PDB entry 3UPY | X-ray diffraction, 1.80 A resolution | chains A and B

== Chain A (and B) ==
Name: Oxidoreductase
From: Brucella melitensis biovar Abortus 2308
Notes: chain B of this document is another copy of the same molecule, construct and numbering; everything in this record applies to it too
UniProtKB: Q2YIM3 (Q2YIM3_BRUA2); residue numbers follow UniProt; this construct covers 1-437
Sequence (445 residues; each row starts with the number of its first residue):
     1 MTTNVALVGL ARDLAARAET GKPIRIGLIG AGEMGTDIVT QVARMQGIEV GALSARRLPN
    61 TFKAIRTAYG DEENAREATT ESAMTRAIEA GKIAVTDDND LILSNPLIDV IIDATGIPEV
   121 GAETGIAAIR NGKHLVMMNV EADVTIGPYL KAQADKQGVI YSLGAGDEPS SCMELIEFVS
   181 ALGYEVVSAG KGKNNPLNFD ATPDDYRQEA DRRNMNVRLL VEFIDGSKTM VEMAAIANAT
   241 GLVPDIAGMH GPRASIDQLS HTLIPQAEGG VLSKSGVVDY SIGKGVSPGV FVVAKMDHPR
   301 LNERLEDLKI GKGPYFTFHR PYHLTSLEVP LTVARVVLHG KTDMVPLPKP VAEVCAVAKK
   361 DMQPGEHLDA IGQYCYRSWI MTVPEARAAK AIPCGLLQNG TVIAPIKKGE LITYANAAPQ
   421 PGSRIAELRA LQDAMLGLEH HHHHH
Not modelled in the structure: 1, 438-445
Sequence notes: expression tag (438-445)
Ion coordination: Mg2+: Asp167, Glu168, Glu232 (together with fosmidomycin)
Ligand contacts: fosmidomycin (FOM; 3-[formyl(hydroxy)amino]propylphosphonic acid): Asp167, Glu168, Lys191, Lys193, Phe223, Lys228, Thr229, Glu232, His323, Thr325

== How chain A and chain B interact ==
Contacting residue pairs (132; chain A residue first):
  Thr2(A) - Gly183(B)
  Thr2(A) - Glu185(B)
  Thr3(A) - Ser180(B)
  Thr3(A) - Tyr184(B)
  Thr3(A) - Glu185(B)
  Thr3(A) - Val186(B)  hydrogen bond (backbone-backbone)
  Asn4(A) - Glu185(B)
  Asn4(A) - Val186(B)  hydrogen bond (side chain-backbone)
  Asn4(A) - Leu242(B)
  Asn4(A) - Ser275(B)  hydrogen bond
  Asn4(A) - Gly276(B)
  Val5(A) - Ile176(B)  hydrophobic
  Val5(A) - Ser180(B)
  Val5(A) - Val186(B)  hydrophobic
  Val5(A) - Thr240(B)
  Val5(A) - Leu242(B)  hydrophobic
  Ala6(A) - Thr240(B)  hydrogen bond (backbone-backbone)
  Ala6(A) - Leu347(B)  hydrophobic
  Gly9(A) - Glu177(B)
  Leu10(A) - Glu177(B)  hydrogen bond (backbone-side chain)
  Ala11(A) - Ala181(B)  hydrophobic
  Glu33(A) - Arg300(B)  salt bridge
  Met34(A) - Arg304(B)
  Thr36(A) - Arg300(B)
  Asp37(A) - Arg300(B)  salt bridge
  Asp37(A) - Arg304(B)  salt bridge
  Thr40(A) - His298(B)
  Thr40(A) - Arg300(B)
  Thr40(A) - Leu301(B)
  Gln41(A) - Leu182(B)  hydrogen bond (side chain-backbone)
  Gln41(A) - Tyr184(B)  hydrogen bond
  Gln41(A) - Leu301(B)
  Arg44(A) - Leu182(B)
  Arg44(A) - Gly183(B)
  Arg44(A) - Asp297(B)  salt bridge
  Arg44(A) - His298(B)
  Arg44(A) - Leu301(B)
  Met45(A) - Ala181(B)
  Met45(A) - Leu182(B)
  Thr67(A) - His298(B)
  Thr67(A) - Arg300(B)
  Ala68(A) - His298(B)  hydrogen bond (backbone-side chain)
  Leu175(A) - Tyr322(B)
  Ile176(A) - Val5(B)  hydrophobic
  Glu177(A) - Gly9(B)
  Glu177(A) - Leu10(B)  hydrogen bond (side chain-backbone)
  Phe178(A) - Arg320(B)
  Phe178(A) - Tyr322(B)  hydrophobic
  Phe178(A) - Leu324(B)  hydrophobic
  Phe178(A) - Glu328(B)
  Phe178(A) - Leu331(B)  hydrophobic
  Ser180(A) - Thr3(B)
  Ser180(A) - Val5(B)
  Ser180(A) - Ala11(B)
  Ala181(A) - Ala11(B)  hydrophobic
  Ala181(A) - Met45(B)
  Ala181(A) - Leu331(B)  hydrophobic
  Leu182(A) - Gln41(B)
  Leu182(A) - Met45(B)
  Leu182(A) - Leu324(B)  hydrophobic
  Leu182(A) - Leu327(B)
  Leu182(A) - Leu331(B)  hydrophobic
  Gly183(A) - Thr2(B)
  Gly183(A) - Arg44(B)
  Tyr184(A) - Thr3(B)
  Tyr184(A) - Gln41(B)  hydrogen bond
  Tyr184(A) - Leu327(B)
  Glu185(A) - Thr2(B)
  Glu185(A) - Thr3(B)
  Glu185(A) - Asn4(B)
  Val186(A) - Thr3(B)  hydrogen bond (backbone-backbone)
  Val186(A) - Asn4(B)  hydrogen bond (backbone-side chain)
  Val186(A) - Val5(B)  hydrophobic
  Asn194(A) - Lys309(B)
  Arg213(A) - Asp307(B)  salt bridge
  Thr240(A) - Val5(B)
  Thr240(A) - Ala6(B)  hydrogen bond (backbone-backbone)
  Leu242(A) - Asn4(B)
  Leu242(A) - Val5(B)  hydrophobic
  Ser275(A) - Asn4(B)  hydrogen bond
  Gly276(A) - Asn4(B)
  Pro288(A) - Leu308(B)
  Pro288(A) - Ile310(B)  hydrophobic
  His298(A) - Thr40(B)
  His298(A) - Arg44(B)
  His298(A) - Thr67(B)
  His298(A) - Ala68(B)  hydrogen bond (side chain-backbone)
  Arg300(A) - Glu33(B)  salt bridge
  Arg300(A) - Thr36(B)
  Arg300(A) - Asp37(B)  salt bridge
  Arg300(A) - Thr40(B)
  Arg300(A) - Thr67(B)
  Leu301(A) - Thr40(B)
  Leu301(A) - Gln41(B)
  Leu301(A) - Arg44(B)
  Leu301(A) - Leu327(B)  hydrophobic
  Arg304(A) - Asp37(B)  salt bridge
  Arg304(A) - Thr325(B)  hydrogen bond
  Leu305(A) - Leu327(B)  hydrophobic
  Leu308(A) - Pro288(B)
  Leu308(A) - His323(B)
  Leu308(A) - Leu324(B)
  Leu308(A) - Thr325(B)
  Lys309(A) - Pro288(B)
  Ile310(A) - Pro288(B)  hydrophobic
  Ile310(A) - Tyr322(B)  hydrophobic
  Phe318(A) - Tyr322(B)  hydrophobic
  Phe318(A) - Leu324(B)  hydrophobic
  His319(A) - Pro321(B)
  His319(A) - Tyr322(B)
  Arg320(A) - Phe178(B)
  Pro321(A) - His319(B)
  Pro321(A) - Pro321(B)
  Tyr322(A) - Leu175(B)
  Tyr322(A) - Phe178(B)  hydrophobic
  Tyr322(A) - Ile310(B)  hydrophobic
  Tyr322(A) - Phe318(B)  hydrophobic
  Tyr322(A) - His319(B)
  His323(A) - Leu308(B)
  Leu324(A) - Leu182(B)  hydrophobic
  Leu324(A) - Leu308(B)
  Thr325(A) - Arg304(B)
  Thr325(A) - Leu308(B)
  Leu327(A) - Leu182(B)
  Leu327(A) - Tyr184(B)
  Leu327(A) - Leu301(B)  hydrophobic
  Leu327(A) - Leu305(B)  hydrophobic
  Glu328(A) - Phe178(B)
  Leu331(A) - Phe178(B)  hydrophobic
  Leu331(A) - Ala181(B)  hydrophobic
  Leu331(A) - Leu182(B)  hydrophobic
  Leu347(A) - Ala6(B)  hydrophobic
Other interface residues (no listed pair), chain A (63 interface residues in all): Val8, Leu14, Met173, Ala239, Gly241, Asp307, Lys341
Other interface residues (no listed pair), chain B (63 interface residues in all): Val8, Asp13, Leu14, Met173, Arg213, Ala239, Ser326, His339

== Overview ==
Chain A and chain B each contribute 63 residues to their interface; the contacts include 16 hydrogen bonds and
8 salt bridges. Among the polar pairs are Glu33(A)-Arg300(B), Asp37(A)-Arg300(B) and Asp37(A)-Arg304(B). Chain
A binds fosmidomycin. Asp167(A), Glu168(A) and Glu232(A) coordinate Mg2+.
Chain A and chain B are both Oxidoreductase (Brucella melitensis biovar Abortus 2308); the structure, Crystal
structure of the Brucella abortus enzyme catalyzing the first committed step of the methylerythritol
4-phosphate ..., was determined by X-ray diffraction.
